Entry 4FJJ (X-ray diffraction, 1.99 A resolution); this record covers chains A and T of the 3 polymer chains in the assembly.

Chain A:
Molecule: DNA polymerase
Source organism: Enterobacteria phage RB69
Notes: EC 2.7.7.7
UniProt: Q38087 (DPOL_BPR69); numbering as in UniProt (aligned over 1-903)
Sequence (903 residues; row label = number of the first residue in the row):
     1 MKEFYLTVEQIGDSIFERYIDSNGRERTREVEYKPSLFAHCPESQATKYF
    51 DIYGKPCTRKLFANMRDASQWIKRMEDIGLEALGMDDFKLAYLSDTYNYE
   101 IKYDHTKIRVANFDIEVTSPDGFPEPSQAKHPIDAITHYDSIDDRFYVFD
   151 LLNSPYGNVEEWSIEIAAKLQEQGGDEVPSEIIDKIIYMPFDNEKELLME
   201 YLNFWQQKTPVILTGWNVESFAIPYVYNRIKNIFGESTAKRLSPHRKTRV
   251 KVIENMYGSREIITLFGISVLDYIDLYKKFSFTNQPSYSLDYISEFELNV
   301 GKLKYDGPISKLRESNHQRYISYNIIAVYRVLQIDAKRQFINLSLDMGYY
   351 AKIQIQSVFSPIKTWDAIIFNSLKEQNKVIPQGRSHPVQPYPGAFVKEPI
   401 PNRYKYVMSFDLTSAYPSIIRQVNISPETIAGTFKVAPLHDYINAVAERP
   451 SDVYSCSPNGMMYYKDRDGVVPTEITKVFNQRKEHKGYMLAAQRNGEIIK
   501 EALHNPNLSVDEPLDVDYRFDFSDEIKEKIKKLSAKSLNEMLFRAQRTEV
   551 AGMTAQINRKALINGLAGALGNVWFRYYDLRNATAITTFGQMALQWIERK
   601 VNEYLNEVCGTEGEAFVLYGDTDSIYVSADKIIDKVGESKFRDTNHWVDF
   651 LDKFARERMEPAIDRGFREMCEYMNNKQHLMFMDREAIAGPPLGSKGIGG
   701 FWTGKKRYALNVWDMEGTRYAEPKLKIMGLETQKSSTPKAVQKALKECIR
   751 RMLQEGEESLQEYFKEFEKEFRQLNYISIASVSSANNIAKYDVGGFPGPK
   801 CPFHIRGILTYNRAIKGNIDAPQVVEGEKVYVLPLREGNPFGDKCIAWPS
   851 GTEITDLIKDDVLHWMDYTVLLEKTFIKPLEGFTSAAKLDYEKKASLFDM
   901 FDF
Not modelled in the structure: 902-903
Construct notes: engineered mutation Ala222 (Asp in Q38087), Ala327 (Asp in Q38087), Ala415 (Leu in Q38087), Ala561 (Leu in Q38087), Gly565 (Ser in Q38087), Ala567 (Tyr in Q38087)
UniProt features mapped onto this chain:
  - region: Thr248 to Thr264 (Beta hairpin), Lys705 to Tyr708 (Binding of DNA in B-conformation), Leu897 to Phe903 (Interaction with the polymerase clamp)
  - binding site (Mg(2+)): Asp114, Glu116, Asp411, Leu412, Asp623
  - binding site (substrate): Ser414, Tyr416, Arg482, Lys560
  - site: Asp621 (Optimization of metal coordination by the polymerase active site), Lys706 (Optimization of metal coordination by the polymerase active site), Asp714 (Essential for viral replication)
  - mutagenesis: Asp621 (D621A: Drastic decrease in the efficiency of incorporation of dGMP), Lys706 (K706A: Almost complete loss of polymerase activity), Asp714 (D714A: Complete loss of viral replication)
Metal / ion sites: Ca2+ site 1 near Glu116 (its only coordinating residue here); Ca2+ site 2: Asp411, Leu412, Asp623 (together with dTTP); Ca2+ site 3: Asn505, Asn507, Lys531; Ca2+ site 4: Asp623 (together with dTTP); Ca2+ site 5 near Glu716 (its only coordinating residue here)
Residues lining bound ligands: dTTP (TTP): Asp411, Leu412, Thr413, Ser414, Ala415, Tyr416, Pro417, Arg482, Lys486, Lys560, Asn564, Thr622, Asp623

Chain T:
Molecule: DNA template
Sequence (18 nucleotides; numbered 1 to 18; the number before each row is that of its first residue):
     1 TCGCGTAAGCAGTCCGCG

Chain A / chain T interface:
Pairs across the interface (48):
  Glu219(A) - DC2(T)  hydrogen bond to the base
  Ile253(A) - DC2(T)  sugar contact
  Glu254(A) - DC2(T)  sugar contact
  Asn255(A) - DT1(T)  hydrogen bond to the phosphate
  Asn255(A) - DC2(T)  hydrogen bond to the phosphate
  Tyr257(A) - DT1(T)  base contact
  Arg260(A) - DC2(T)  salt bridge to the phosphate
  Ile262(A) - DC2(T)  base contact
  Asp275(A) - DG3(T)  base contact
  Phe359(A) - DG3(T)  sugar contact
  Ser360(A) - DG3(T)  sugar contact
  Ser360(A) - DC4(T)  hydrogen bond to the phosphate
  Pro361(A) - DC4(T)  phosphate contact
  Ile362(A) - DC4(T)  hydrogen bond to the phosphate
  Tyr391(A) - DG5(T)  hydrogen bond to the phosphate
  Tyr391(A) - DT6(T)  sugar contact
  Pro392(A) - DT6(T)  phosphate contact
  Pro392(A) - DA7(T)  phosphate contact
  Gly393(A) - DT6(T)  hydrogen bond to the phosphate
  Gly393(A) - DA7(T)  hydrogen bond to the phosphate
  Ala394(A) - DA7(T)  sugar contact
  Val396(A) - DA7(T)  phosphate contact
  Val396(A) - DA8(T)  phosphate contact
  Gly565(A) - DC4(T)  base contact
  Gly568(A) - DC4(T)  sugar contact
  Gly568(A) - DG5(T)  sugar contact
  Ala569(A) - DC4(T)  sugar contact
  Gly571(A) - DG5(T)  sugar contact
  Asn572(A) - DC4(T)  hydrogen bond to the phosphate
  Asn572(A) - DG5(T)  hydrogen bond to the phosphate
  Lys705(A) - DA8(T)  salt bridge to the phosphate
  Lys705(A) - DG9(T)  sugar contact
  Lys706(A) - DA7(T)  base contact
  Lys706(A) - DA8(T)  sugar contact
  Arg707(A) - DG9(T)  phosphate contact
  Arg707(A) - DC10(T)  salt bridge to the phosphate
  Lys734(A) - DG9(T)  base contact
  Ser784(A) - DT1(T)  hydrogen bond to the base
  Asn786(A) - DT1(T)  hydrogen bond to the base
  Pro799(A) - DC14(T)  phosphate contact
  Lys800(A) - DT13(T)  phosphate contact
  Lys800(A) - DC14(T)  hydrogen bond to the phosphate
  Cys801(A) - DT13(T)  sugar contact
  Phe803(A) - DG12(T)  sugar contact
  Gly827(A) - DT1(T)  base contact
  Lys844(A) - DT13(T)  salt bridge to the phosphate
  Lys874(A) - DG12(T)  salt bridge to the phosphate
  Lys878(A) - DA11(T)  salt bridge to the phosphate
Also at the interface, not in a pair above, chain A (43 interface residues in all): Lys251, Lys363, Pro390, Glu398, Asn564, Glu731, Arg806

Summary:
The interface between chain A and chain T involves 43 residues on one side and 14 on the other, with 13
hydrogen bonds and 6 salt bridges. Polar pairs include Glu219(A)-DC2(T), Ser784(A)-DT1(T) and
Asn786(A)-DT1(T). Chain A binds dTTP.
Here chain A is DNA polymerase (Enterobacteria phage RB69) and chain T is DNA template. Entry 4FJJ (RB69 DNA
polymerase ternary complex with dTTP/dC) was determined by X-ray diffraction together with 4FJ5, 4FJ7, 4FJ8,
4FJ9, 4FJG, 4FJH and 9 further entries from the same study.
